Entry 6C75 (X-ray diffraction, 2.40 A resolution); this record covers chains A and B.

Chain A (and B):
Name: Alcohol dehydrogenase
Source organism: Thermococcus thioreducens
Notes: chain B of this document is another copy of the same molecule, construct and numbering; everything in this record applies to it too
Reference sequence: A0A0Q2QQL1 (A0A0Q2QQL1_9EURY); numbering as in UniProt (aligned over 1-378)
Sequence (378 residues; row label = number of the first residue in the row):
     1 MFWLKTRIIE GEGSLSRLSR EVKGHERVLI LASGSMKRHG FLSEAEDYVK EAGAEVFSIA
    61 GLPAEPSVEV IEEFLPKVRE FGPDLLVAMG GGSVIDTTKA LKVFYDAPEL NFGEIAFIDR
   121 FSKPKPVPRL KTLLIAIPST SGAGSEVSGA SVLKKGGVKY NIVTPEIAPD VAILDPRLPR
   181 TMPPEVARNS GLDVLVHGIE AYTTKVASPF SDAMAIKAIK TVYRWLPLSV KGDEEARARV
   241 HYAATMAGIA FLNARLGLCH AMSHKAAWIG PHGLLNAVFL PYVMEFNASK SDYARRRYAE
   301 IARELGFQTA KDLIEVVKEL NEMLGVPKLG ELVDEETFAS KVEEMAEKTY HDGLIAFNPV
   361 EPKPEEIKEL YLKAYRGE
Bound ions: Fe ion: Asp193, His197, His260, His272
Residues lining bound ligands: NADP (NAP; NADP nicotinamide-adenine-dinucleotide phosphate): Ser33, Gly34, Ser35, Met36, Arg38, Leu62, Ala64, Glu65, Pro66, Gly91, Gly92, Ser93, Val94, Asp96, Lys99, Ser139, Thr140, Ala143, Gly144, Ser145, Ser148, Ala150, Val152, Lys159, Leu178, Pro179, Thr181, Met182, Pro183, Val186, Ser190, Asp193, His197, Phe251, His260, His272
Reported in the primary citation:
  - Fe ion coordination: Asp193, His197, His260, His272
  - binding site for NADP: Ser148, Ala150, Lys159
  - conformationally variable residues (loop rearrangement): Gly156
  - contacts within the chain: Glu65-His272 (hydrogen bond)

Chain A / chain B interface:
Residue-residue contacts (37; chain A residue first):
  Met1(A) - Arg7(B)
  Met1(A) - Ile8(B)
  Met1(A) - Ile9(B)  hydrophobic
  Met1(A) - Glu10(B)  hydrogen bond (backbone-side chain)
  Phe2(A) - Leu4(B)  hydrophobic
  Phe2(A) - Arg7(B)
  Phe2(A) - Ile8(B)  hydrogen bond (backbone-backbone)
  Phe2(A) - Met214(B)  hydrophobic
  Leu4(A) - Phe2(B)  hydrophobic
  Leu4(A) - Leu4(B)
  Arg7(A) - Met1(B)
  Arg7(A) - Phe2(B)
  Ile8(A) - Met1(B)
  Ile8(A) - Phe2(B)  hydrogen bond (backbone-backbone)
  Glu10(A) - Met1(B)  hydrogen bond (side chain-backbone)
  Glu10(A) - Ser208(B)
  Leu174(A) - Phe210(B)  hydrophobic
  Ser208(A) - Glu10(B)
  Pro209(A) - Lys217(B)
  Pro209(A) - Tyr242(B)  hydrophobic
  Pro209(A) - Met246(B)  hydrophobic
  Phe210(A) - Leu174(B)  hydrophobic
  Phe210(A) - Met214(B)
  Phe210(A) - Tyr242(B)
  Phe210(A) - Thr245(B)
  Phe210(A) - Met246(B)  hydrophobic
  Ala213(A) - Ala213(B)
  Ala213(A) - Met214(B)  hydrophobic
  Met214(A) - Phe210(B)
  Lys217(A) - Pro209(B)
  Lys220(A) - Glu304(B)  salt bridge
  Tyr242(A) - Pro209(B)  hydrophobic
  Tyr242(A) - Phe210(B)
  Thr245(A) - Phe210(B)
  Met246(A) - Pro209(B)  hydrophobic
  Met246(A) - Phe210(B)  hydrophobic
  Glu304(A) - Lys220(B)  salt bridge
Other interface residues (no listed pair), chain A (23 interface residues in all): Trp3, Thr6, Ile9, Asp212, Ile249
Other interface residues (no listed pair), chain B (22 interface residues in all): Trp3, Asp212, Ile249

In short:
23 residues of chain A and 22 residues of chain B are in contact, with 4 hydrogen bonds and 2 salt bridges.
Among the polar pairs are Lys220(A)-Glu304(B), Met1(A)-Glu10(B) and Phe2(A)-Ile8(B). From the paper: a binding
site for NADP at Ser148(A), Ala150(A) and Lys159(A); Fe ion coordination by Asp193(A), His197(A) and His260(A)
among others.
Chain A and chain B are both Alcohol dehydrogenase (Thermococcus thioreducens); the structure, Structure of
Iron containing alcohol dehydrogenase from Thermococcus thioreducens in a monoclinic crystal form, was
determined by X-ray diffraction (same publication as 6C7L and 6C76).
